Entry 6CNF (electron microscopy, 4.50 A resolution (low resolution: residue-level contacts below are approximate; hydrogen-bond / salt-bridge calls are withheld)); this record covers chains R and Y of the 21 polymer chains in the assembly.

# Chain R
Name: Transcription factor IIIB 70 kDa subunit, TATA-box-binding protein
Organism: Saccharomyces cerevisiae (strain ATCC 204508 / S288c)
UniProt: chimeric construct of P29056, P13393: residues 1-382 from P29056 (TF3B_YEAST) positions 1-382 (same numbers); residues 387-566 from P13393 positions 61-240 (UniProt number = residue number - 326); residues 578-736 from P29056 (TF3B_YEAST) positions 438-596 (UniProt number = residue number - 140)
Amino-acid sequence (736 residues; row label = number of the first residue in the row):
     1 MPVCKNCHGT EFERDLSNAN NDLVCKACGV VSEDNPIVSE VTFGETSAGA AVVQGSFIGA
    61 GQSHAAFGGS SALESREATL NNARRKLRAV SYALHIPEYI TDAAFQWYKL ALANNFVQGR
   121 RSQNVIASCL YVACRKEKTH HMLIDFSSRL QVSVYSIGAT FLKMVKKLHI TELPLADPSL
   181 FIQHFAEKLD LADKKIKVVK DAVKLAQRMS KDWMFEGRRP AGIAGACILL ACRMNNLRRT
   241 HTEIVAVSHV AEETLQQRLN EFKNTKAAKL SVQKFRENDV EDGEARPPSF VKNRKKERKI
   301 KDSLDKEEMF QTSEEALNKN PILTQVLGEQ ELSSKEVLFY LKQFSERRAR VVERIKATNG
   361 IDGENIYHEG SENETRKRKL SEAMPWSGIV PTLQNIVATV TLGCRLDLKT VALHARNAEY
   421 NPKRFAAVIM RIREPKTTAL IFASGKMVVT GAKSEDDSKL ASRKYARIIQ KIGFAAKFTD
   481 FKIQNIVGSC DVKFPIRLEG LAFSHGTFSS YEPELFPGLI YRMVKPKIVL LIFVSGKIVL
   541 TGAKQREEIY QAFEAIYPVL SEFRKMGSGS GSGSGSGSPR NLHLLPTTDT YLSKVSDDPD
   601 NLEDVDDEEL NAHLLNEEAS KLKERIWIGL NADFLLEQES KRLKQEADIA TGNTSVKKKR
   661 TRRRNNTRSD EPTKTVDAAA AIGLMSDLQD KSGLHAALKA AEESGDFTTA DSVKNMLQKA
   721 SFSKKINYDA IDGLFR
Disordered / not traced: 42-71, 298-386, 567-575, 651-736
Construct notes: linker (383-386, 567-577); engineered mutation Ser578 (Cys438 in P29056)
Curated features (UniProtKB/Swiss-Prot):
  - zinc finger: Met1 to Glu33 (TFIIB-type)
  - binding site (Zn(2+)): Cys4, Cys7, Cys25, Cys28
  - modified residue: Ser381 (Phosphoserine)
Ion coordination: Zn2+: Cys4, Cys7, Cys25, Cys28

# Chain Y
Molecule: 79-nt DNA strand
Sequence (79 nucleotides; row label = number of the first residue in the row):
     1 ACGCCTTAAC CAACTTGGCC ATGGAGTCAT TTTATCTTGT GTCACTTTTA CAGAAAAAGT
    61 ATTACTAATA TATGTTGAA
Disordered / not traced: 28-49

# Chain R / chain Y interface
Contacting residue pairs (41; chain R residue first):
  Val41(R) - DT27(Y)
  Ala72(R) - DA50(Y)
  Leu73(R) - DA50(Y)
  Gly119(R) - DG59(Y)
  Gly119(R) - DT60(Y)
  Arg120(R) - DT60(Y)
  Arg120(R) - DA61(Y)
  Lys167(R) - DT60(Y)
  Gly217(R) - DT71(Y)
  Arg218(R) - DT71(Y)
  Arg218(R) - DA72(Y)
  Arg219(R) - DA72(Y)
  His249(R) - DT73(Y)
  Val250(R) - DT73(Y)
  Ala251(R) - DT73(Y)
  Thr254(R) - DA72(Y)
  Thr254(R) - DT73(Y)
  Arg258(R) - DA72(Y)
  Gln394(R) - DA67(Y)
  Gln394(R) - DA68(Y)
  Asn395(R) - DT66(Y)
  Asn395(R) - DA67(Y)
  Val397(R) - DT66(Y)
  Arg424(R) - DT63(Y)
  Arg424(R) - DA64(Y)
  Phe425(R) - DT63(Y)
  Phe425(R) - DA64(Y)
  Arg431(R) - DC65(Y)
  Arg431(R) - DT66(Y)
  Thr438(R) - DT66(Y)
  Thr450(R) - DC65(Y)
  Gly451(R) - DT66(Y)
  Gly451(R) - DA67(Y)
  Glu514(R) - DA72(Y)
  Pro517(R) - DA70(Y)
  Phe533(R) - DT69(Y)
  Phe533(R) - DA70(Y)
  Ser535(R) - DA70(Y)
  Lys537(R) - DT69(Y)
  Lys537(R) - DA70(Y)
  Val539(R) - DA68(Y)
Interface residues without a listed pair, chain R (40 interface residues in all): Gln118, Lys163, Glu253, Gln257, Ser289, Ile429, Leu440, Ala452, Val487, Ser489, Leu531
Interface residues without a listed pair, chain Y (17 interface residues in all): DT75

# In short
The interface between chain R and chain Y involves 40 residues on one side and 17 on the other. Cys4(R),
Cys7(R), Cys25(R) and Cys28(R) form the Zn2+ site. From UniProt: 4 Zn2+-binding residues on chain R.
Here chain R is Transcription factor IIIB 70 kDa subunit, TATA-box-binding protein (Saccharomyces cerevisiae
(strain ATCC 204508 / S288c)) and chain Y is a 79-nt DNA strand. Entry 6CNF (Yeast RNA polymerase III
elongation complex) was determined by electron microscopy (same publication as 6CNB, 6CNC and 6CND).
